Entry 9D3N (electron microscopy, 3.00 A resolution); this record covers chains G and H of the 10 polymer chains in the assembly.

Chain G:
Molecule: Histone H2A type 2-A
Source organism: Homo sapiens
Reference sequence: Q6FI13 (H2A2A_HUMAN); residues 18-108 here correspond to UniProt positions 19-109 (UniProt number = residue number + 1)
Sequence (91 residues; each row starts with the number of its first residue):
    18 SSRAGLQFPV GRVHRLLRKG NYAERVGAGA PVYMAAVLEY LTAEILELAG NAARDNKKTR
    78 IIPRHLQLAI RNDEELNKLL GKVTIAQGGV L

Chain H:
Molecule: Histone H2B type 1-M
Source organism: Homo sapiens
Reference sequence: Q99879 (H2B1M_HUMAN); residues 36-124 here correspond to UniProt positions 37-125 (UniProt number = residue number + 1)
Sequence (89 residues; row label = number of the first residue in the row):
    36 SYSVYVYKVL KQVHPDTGIS SKAMGIMNSF VNDIFERIAG EASRLAHYNK RSTITSREIQ
    96 TAVRLLLPGE LAKHAVSEGT KAVTKYTSS
Not modelled in the structure: 124
Curated features (UniProtKB/Swiss-Prot):
  - modified residue: Ser36 (Phosphoserine), Lys43 (N6-(2-hydroxyisobutyryl)lysine), Lys46 (N6-(2-hydroxyisobutyryl)lysine), Lys57 (N6,N6-dimethyllysine), Arg79 (Dimethylated arginine), Lys85 (N6,N6,N6-trimethyllysine), Arg86 (Omega-N-methylarginine), Arg92 (Omega-N-methylarginine), Lys108 (N6-(2-hydroxyisobutyryl)lysine), Thr115 (Phosphothreonine), Lys116 (N6-(2-hydroxyisobutyryl)lysine), Lys120 (N6-(2-hydroxyisobutyryl)lysine)
  - glycosylation: Ser112 (O-linked (GlcNAc) serine)
  - cross-link: Lys120 (Glycyl lysine isopeptide (Lys-Gly) (interchain with G-Cter in ubiquitin))

Chain G / chain H interface:
Residue-residue contacts - 84 pairs, chain G then chain H:
  Arg20(G) - Lys120(H)
  Arg20(G) - Tyr121(H)
  Ala21(G) - Ala117(H)
  Ala21(G) - Tyr121(H)  hydrophobic
  Leu23(G) - Glu113(H)
  Gln24(G) - Tyr40(H)
  Pro26(G) - Tyr40(H)  hydrophobic
  Leu33(G) - Tyr37(H)
  Leu33(G) - Phe70(H)  hydrophobic
  Leu34(G) - Ala74(H)  hydrophobic
  Tyr39(G) - Glu71(H)
  Tyr39(G) - Ala74(H)  hydrophobic
  Tyr39(G) - Ser78(H)
  Tyr39(G) - Ile89(H)
  Ala40(G) - Ser87(H)
  Ala40(G) - Ile89(H)  hydrophobic
  Glu41(G) - Ser87(H)  hydrogen bond (backbone-backbone)
  Arg42(G) - Ser87(H)  hydrogen bond (backbone-backbone)
  Arg42(G) - Thr88(H)
  Arg42(G) - Ile89(H)  hydrogen bond (backbone-backbone)
  Gly44(G) - Thr88(H)
  Gly44(G) - Ile89(H)  hydrogen bond (backbone-backbone)
  Ala45(G) - Tyr121(H)
  Gly46(G) - Val118(H)
  Ala47(G) - Ile89(H)
  Ala47(G) - Thr90(H)
  Ala47(G) - Ile94(H)  hydrophobic
  Val49(G) - Ala117(H)  hydrophobic
  Val49(G) - Tyr121(H)  hydrophobic
  Tyr50(G) - Ile94(H)  hydrophobic
  Tyr50(G) - Gln95(H)  hydrogen bond
  Tyr50(G) - Val111(H)
  Tyr50(G) - Gly114(H)
  Tyr50(G) - Thr115(H)  hydrogen bond
  Met51(G) - Phe70(H)  hydrophobic
  Met51(G) - Ile73(H)  hydrophobic
  Met51(G) - Ala74(H)  hydrophobic
  Ala53(G) - Glu113(H)
  Ala53(G) - Gly114(H)
  Ala53(G) - Ala117(H)  hydrophobic
  Val54(G) - Ile73(H)  hydrophobic
  Val54(G) - Val98(H)  hydrophobic
  Leu55(G) - Val66(H)  hydrophobic
  Leu55(G) - Ile69(H)  hydrophobic
  Glu56(G) - Val44(H)
  Glu56(G) - Gln47(H)
  Glu56(G) - Glu113(H)
  Tyr57(G) - His109(H)
  Leu58(G) - Ile69(H)  hydrophobic
  Leu58(G) - Leu102(H)  hydrophobic
  Thr59(G) - Val66(H)
  Ala60(G) - Val44(H)  hydrophobic
  Ile62(G) - Met62(H)  hydrophobic
  Leu63(G) - Val41(H)  hydrophobic
  Leu63(G) - Leu45(H)  hydrophobic
  Leu63(G) - Val48(H)
  Leu63(G) - His49(H)
  Leu63(G) - Ile54(H)  hydrophobic
  Leu63(G) - Met62(H)  hydrophobic
  Glu64(G) - His49(H)  salt bridge
  Gly67(G) - His49(H)
  Asn68(G) - His49(H)  hydrogen bond (backbone-side chain)
  Arg71(G) - His49(H)
  Thr76(G) - Thr52(H)
  Thr76(G) - Gly53(H)  hydrogen bond (backbone-backbone)
  Arg77(G) - Gly53(H)
  Arg77(G) - Ile54(H)
  Arg77(G) - Ser55(H)
  Ile78(G) - Thr52(H)
  Ile78(G) - Gly53(H)  hydrogen bond (backbone-backbone)
  Ile78(G) - Ile54(H)  hydrophobic
  Ile78(G) - Ser55(H)  hydrogen bond (backbone-backbone)
  Ile78(G) - Ala58(H)
  Ile79(G) - Ser55(H)
  Pro80(G) - Ile61(H)  hydrophobic
  Leu83(G) - Ala58(H)
  Leu83(G) - Ile61(H)  hydrophobic
  Glu92(G) - Pro103(H)
  Glu92(G) - Glu105(H)  hydrogen bond (side chain-backbone)
  Glu92(G) - Leu106(H)
  Leu93(G) - Leu106(H)  hydrophobic
  Leu96(G) - Arg72(H)
  Leu97(G) - Phe65(H)  hydrophobic
  Ile102(G) - Ile61(H)  hydrophobic
Also at the interface, not in a pair above, chain G (50 interface residues in all): Phe25, Val30, Val43, Glu61, Lys95, Val100, Ala103
Also at the interface, not in a pair above, chain H (51 interface residues in all): Lys43, Asp51, Lys57, Asp68, Ser91, Gly104, Ala110

Summary:
50 residues of chain G face 51 of chain H across their interface; the contacts include 11 hydrogen bonds and 1
salt bridge. Among the polar pairs are Glu64(G)-His49(H), Tyr50(G)-Gln95(H) and Tyr50(G)-Thr115(H).
Chain G is Histone H2A type 2-A and chain H is Histone H2B type 1-M, both from Homo sapiens; the structure,
167-bp 5S rDNA nucleosome cross-linked with glutaraldehyde, was determined by electron microscopy (same
publication as 9D3K, 9D3L, 9D3O, 9D3Q, 9D3R, 9D3S and 9D3T).
